1Q03 - chain A; structure by X-ray diffraction, 2.05 A resolution.

Chain A:
Molecule: Heparin-binding growth factor 1
From: Homo sapiens
Reference sequence: P05230 (FGF1_HUMAN); aligned to UniProt positions 17-152 over residues 2-137 (the alignment contains insertions or deletions, so no single offset holds)
Sequence (146 residues; numbered 2 to 140 plus 7 insertion-coded residues; the number before each row is that of its first residue; a row labelled like 1A-1G holds insertion residues (1A, then the next letters in order)):
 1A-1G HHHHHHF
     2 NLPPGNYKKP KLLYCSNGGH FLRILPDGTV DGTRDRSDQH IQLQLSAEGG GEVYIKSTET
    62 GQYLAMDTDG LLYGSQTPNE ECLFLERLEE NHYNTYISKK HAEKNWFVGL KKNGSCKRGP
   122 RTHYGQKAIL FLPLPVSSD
Disordered / not traced: 1A-1C, 139-140
Sequence notes: expression tag (1A-1F); engineered mutation Gly-50 (Ser65 in P05230), Gly-51 (Val66 in P05230)
Swiss-Prot annotation at these positions:
  - region: Lys-112 to Lys-128 (Heparin-binding)
  - motif: Lys-9 to Lys-12 (Nuclear localization signal)
  - binding site (heparin): Asn-18
Reported in the primary citation:
  - mutagenesis - E49G, E49G/S50G/V51G, S50G/V51G, E91G/N92G/H93G (-2.6 kJ/mol): increased stability
  - mutagenesis - G52H (5.5 kJ/mol), E91S/N92V (5.7 kJ/mol), E91S/N92V/H93G (2.8 kJ/mol): decreased stability

Summary:
From UniProt: heparin-binding residue Asn-18. From the paper: E49G, E49G/S50G/V51G and S50G/V51G, among
others, increase stability; G52H, E91S/N92V and E91S/N92V/H93G reduce stability.
Chain A is Heparin-binding growth factor 1 (Homo sapiens); the structure, Crystal structure of FGF-1,
S50G/V51G mutant, was determined by X-ray diffraction together with 1PZZ and 1Q04 from the same study.
